Entry 6PPD (electron microscopy, 3.70 A resolution); this record covers chains b and d of the 16 polymer chains in the assembly.

Chain b:
Name: Triplex capsid protein 1
Organism: Human herpesvirus 8
UniProtKB: Q76RF6 (Q76RF6_HHV8); residue numbers follow UniProt; this construct covers 1-331
Amino-acid sequence (331 residues; row label = number of the first residue in the row):
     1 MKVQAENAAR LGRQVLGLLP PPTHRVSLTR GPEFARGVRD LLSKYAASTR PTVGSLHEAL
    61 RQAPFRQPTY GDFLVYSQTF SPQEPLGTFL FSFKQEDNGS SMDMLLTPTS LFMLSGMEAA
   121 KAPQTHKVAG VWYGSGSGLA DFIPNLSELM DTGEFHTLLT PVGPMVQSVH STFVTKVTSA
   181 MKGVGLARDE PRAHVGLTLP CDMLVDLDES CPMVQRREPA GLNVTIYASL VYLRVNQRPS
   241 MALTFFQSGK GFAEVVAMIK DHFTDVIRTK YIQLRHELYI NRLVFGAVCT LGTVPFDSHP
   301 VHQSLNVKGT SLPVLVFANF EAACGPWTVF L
Unresolved in the structure: 1-3, 214-216, 307-310
What the authors report for this chain:
  - mutagenesis - L278R/I280R/L283E, I280R: decreased growth

Chain d:
Name: Triplex capsid protein 2
Organism: Human herpesvirus 8
UniProtKB: C7E5A9 (C7E5A9_HHV8); residues 1-305 here = UniProt positions 1-305
Amino-acid sequence (305 residues; each row starts with the number of its first residue):
     1 MALDKSIVVN LTSRLFADEL AALQSKIGSV LPLGDCHRLQ NIQALGLGCV CSRETSPDYI
    61 QIMQYLSKCT LAVLEEVRPD SLRLTRMDPS DNLQIKNVYA PFFQWDSNTQ LAVLPPLFSR
   121 KDSTIVLESN GFDIVFPMVV PQQLGHAILQ QLLVYHIYSK ISAGAPGDVN MAELDLYTTN
   181 VSFMGRTYRL DVDNTDPRTA LRVLDDLSMY LCILSALVPR GCLRLLTALV RHDRHPLTEV
   241 FEGVVPDEVT RIDLDQLSVP DDITRMRVMF SYLQSLSSIF NLGPRLHVYA YSAETLAASC
   301 WYSPR
Unresolved in the structure: 1, 197-200
What the authors report for this chain:
  - mutagenesis - A216R/L217R: abolished growth
  - mutagenesis - A216R, L217R, V244R: decreased growth

Interface between chain b and chain d:
Contacting residue pairs (35):
  Pro21(b) - Ala2(d)
  Pro22(b) - Ala2(d)
  Thr23(b) - Ala2(d)
  Thr23(b) - Leu3(d)
  Thr23(b) - Asp4(d)
  His24(b) - Ala2(d)  hydrogen bond (backbone-backbone)
  Arg25(b) - Asp4(d)  salt bridge
  Thr69(b) - Asn92(d)
  Tyr70(b) - Tyr289(d)
  Phe73(b) - Asn108(d)
  Lys94(b) - Asp106(d)  salt bridge
  Lys94(b) - Met184(d)
  Gln95(b) - Met184(d)
  Glu96(b) - Met184(d)
  Asp97(b) - Asp106(d)
  Asp103(b) - Asn108(d)
  Thr157(b) - Gln143(d)
  Thr160(b) - Asn108(d)  hydrogen bond (side chain-backbone)
  Met181(b) - Asn108(d)
  Met181(b) - Tyr289(d)  hydrophobic
  Lys182(b) - Ser90(d)  hydrogen bond (side chain-backbone)
  Lys182(b) - Asp91(d)
  Lys182(b) - Asn92(d)
  Lys182(b) - Trp301(d)
  Lys260(b) - Leu237(d)
  Asp261(b) - His235(d)  salt bridge
  Thr264(b) - Leu237(d)
  Ile267(b) - Leu237(d)  hydrophobic
  Arg268(b) - Pro236(d)  hydrogen bond (side chain-backbone)
  Tyr271(b) - Val240(d)  hydrophobic
  Tyr271(b) - Phe241(d)  hydrophobic
  Cys324(b) - His287(d)
  Pro326(b) - Gln142(d)
  Pro326(b) - Arg285(d)
  Pro326(b) - Arg305(d)
Interface residues without a listed pair, chain b (29 interface residues in all): Leu274, Leu278, Gly325, Leu331
Interface residues without a listed pair, chain d (25 interface residues in all): Gln110, Gly185, Arg186, Val244

Summary:
Chain b and chain d form an interface of 29 and 25 residues respectively; the contacts include 4 hydrogen
bonds and 3 salt bridges. Among the polar pairs are Arg25(b)-Asp4(d), Lys94(b)-Asp106(d) and
Asp261(b)-His235(d). From the paper: A216R, L217R and V244R of chain d reduce growth; L278R/I280R/L283E and
I280R of chain b reduce growth.
Chain b is Triplex capsid protein 1 and chain d is Triplex capsid protein 2, both from Human herpesvirus 8;
the structure, Kaposi's sarcoma-associated herpesvirus (KSHV), C1 penton vertex register, CATC-absent
structure, was determined by electron microscopy (same publication as 6PPB, 6PPH and 6PPI).
